9EZY - chains B and E of the 5 polymer chains in the assembly; structure by electron microscopy, 2.56 A resolution.

Chain B:
Protein: Vibrio cholerae DdmE
From: Vibrio cholerae
UniProt: Q9KR73 (Q9KR73_VIBCH); numbering as in UniProt (aligned over 1-687)
Chain sequence (690 residues; each row starts with the number of its first residue; numbers below 1 keep their minus sign (Ser-2 is residue -2)):
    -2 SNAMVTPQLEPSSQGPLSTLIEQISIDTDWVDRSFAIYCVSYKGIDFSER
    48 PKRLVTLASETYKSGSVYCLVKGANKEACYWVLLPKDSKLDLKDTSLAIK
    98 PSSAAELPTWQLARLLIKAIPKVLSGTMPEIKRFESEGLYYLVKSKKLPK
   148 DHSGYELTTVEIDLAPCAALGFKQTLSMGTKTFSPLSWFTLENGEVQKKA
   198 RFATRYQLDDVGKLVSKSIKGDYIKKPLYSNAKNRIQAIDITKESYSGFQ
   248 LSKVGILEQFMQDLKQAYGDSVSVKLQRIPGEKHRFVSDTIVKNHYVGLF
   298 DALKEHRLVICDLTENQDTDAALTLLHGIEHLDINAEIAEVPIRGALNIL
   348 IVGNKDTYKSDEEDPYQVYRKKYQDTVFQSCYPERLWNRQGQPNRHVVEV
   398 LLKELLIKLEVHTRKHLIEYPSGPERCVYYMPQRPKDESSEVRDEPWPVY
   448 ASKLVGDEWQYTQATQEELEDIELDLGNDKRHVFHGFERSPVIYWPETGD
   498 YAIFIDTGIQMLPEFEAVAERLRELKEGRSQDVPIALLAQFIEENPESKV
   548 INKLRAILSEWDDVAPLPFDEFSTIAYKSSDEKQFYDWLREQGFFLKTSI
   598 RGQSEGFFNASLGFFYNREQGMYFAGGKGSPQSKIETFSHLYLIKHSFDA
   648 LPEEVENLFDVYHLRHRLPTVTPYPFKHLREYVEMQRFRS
Disordered / not traced: -2 to 10, 122-133, 186-193
Differences from the reference sequence: expression tag (-2 to 0)
Reported in the primary citation:
  - binding site for 14 nucleotide DNA guide with terminal 5' phosphate: Tyr363, Lys405
  - binding site for Target DNA strand: Lys230, Arg232, His393, Lys625, His663, Arg664

Chain E:
Molecule: Non-target DNA strand
Sequence (66 nucleotides; numbered -24 to 41; the number before each row is that of its first residue; numbers below 1 keep their minus sign (DT-24 is residue -24)):
   -24 TAAGGTAGCATTGTCCACCGTAGTTACCAGTTTTTTTTTTTTTTCGACGA
    26 CAACGATCAGATAGAT
Disordered / not traced: -24 to 0, 20-41

Interface between chain B and chain E:
Residue-residue contacts (17; chain B residue first):
  Thr239(B) - DT7(E)  base contact
  Thr287(B) - DC2(E)  hydrogen bond to the phosphate
  Ala573(B) - DT6(E)  phosphate contact
  Tyr574(B) - DG5(E)  sugar contact
  Tyr574(B) - DT6(E)  phosphate contact
  Lys575(B) - DG5(E)  base contact
  Lys594(B) - DT6(E)  salt bridge to the phosphate
  Ser596(B) - DG5(E)  hydrogen bond to the phosphate
  Ile597(B) - DG5(E)  hydrogen bond to the phosphate
  Arg598(B) - DA4(E)  sugar contact
  Arg598(B) - DG5(E)  phosphate contact
  Arg598(B) - DT6(E)  hydrogen bond to the base
  Gly599(B) - DA4(E)  phosphate contact
  Gln600(B) - DA4(E)  hydrogen bond to the phosphate
  Ser627(B) - DA4(E)  base contact
  Ser627(B) - DG5(E)  hydrogen bond to the base
  Ser630(B) - DT7(E)  hydrogen bond to the base
Interface residues without a listed pair, chain B (18 interface residues in all): Ser285, Asp286, Gln387, Thr595, Gln629
Interface residues without a listed pair, chain E (7 interface residues in all): DA1, DT9

Summary:
The interface between chain B and chain E involves 18 residues on one side and 7 on the other, with 7 hydrogen
bonds and 1 salt bridge. Polar pairs include Arg598(B)-DT6(E), Ser627(B)-DG5(E) and Ser630(B)-DT7(E). The
paper reports a binding site for Target DNA strand at Lys230(B), Arg232(B) and His393(B) among others; a
binding site for 14 nucleotide DNA guide with terminal 5' phosphate at Tyr363(B) and Lys405(B).
Chain B is Vibrio cholerae DdmE (Vibrio cholerae) and chain E is Non-target DNA strand; the structure, Vibrio
cholerae DdmD-DdmE holo complex, was determined by electron microscopy together with 9EZX from the same study.
